Entry 7RIY (X-ray diffraction, 3.70 A resolution); this record covers chains A and F of the 13 polymer chains in the assembly.

== Chain A ==
Name: DNA-directed RNA polymerase II subunit RPB1
Source organism: Saccharomyces cerevisiae (strain ATCC 204508 / S288c)
Notes: EC 2.7.7.6
Reference sequence: P04050 (RPB1_YEAST); numbering as in UniProt (aligned over 1-1733)
Chain sequence (1733 residues; each row starts with the number of its first residue):
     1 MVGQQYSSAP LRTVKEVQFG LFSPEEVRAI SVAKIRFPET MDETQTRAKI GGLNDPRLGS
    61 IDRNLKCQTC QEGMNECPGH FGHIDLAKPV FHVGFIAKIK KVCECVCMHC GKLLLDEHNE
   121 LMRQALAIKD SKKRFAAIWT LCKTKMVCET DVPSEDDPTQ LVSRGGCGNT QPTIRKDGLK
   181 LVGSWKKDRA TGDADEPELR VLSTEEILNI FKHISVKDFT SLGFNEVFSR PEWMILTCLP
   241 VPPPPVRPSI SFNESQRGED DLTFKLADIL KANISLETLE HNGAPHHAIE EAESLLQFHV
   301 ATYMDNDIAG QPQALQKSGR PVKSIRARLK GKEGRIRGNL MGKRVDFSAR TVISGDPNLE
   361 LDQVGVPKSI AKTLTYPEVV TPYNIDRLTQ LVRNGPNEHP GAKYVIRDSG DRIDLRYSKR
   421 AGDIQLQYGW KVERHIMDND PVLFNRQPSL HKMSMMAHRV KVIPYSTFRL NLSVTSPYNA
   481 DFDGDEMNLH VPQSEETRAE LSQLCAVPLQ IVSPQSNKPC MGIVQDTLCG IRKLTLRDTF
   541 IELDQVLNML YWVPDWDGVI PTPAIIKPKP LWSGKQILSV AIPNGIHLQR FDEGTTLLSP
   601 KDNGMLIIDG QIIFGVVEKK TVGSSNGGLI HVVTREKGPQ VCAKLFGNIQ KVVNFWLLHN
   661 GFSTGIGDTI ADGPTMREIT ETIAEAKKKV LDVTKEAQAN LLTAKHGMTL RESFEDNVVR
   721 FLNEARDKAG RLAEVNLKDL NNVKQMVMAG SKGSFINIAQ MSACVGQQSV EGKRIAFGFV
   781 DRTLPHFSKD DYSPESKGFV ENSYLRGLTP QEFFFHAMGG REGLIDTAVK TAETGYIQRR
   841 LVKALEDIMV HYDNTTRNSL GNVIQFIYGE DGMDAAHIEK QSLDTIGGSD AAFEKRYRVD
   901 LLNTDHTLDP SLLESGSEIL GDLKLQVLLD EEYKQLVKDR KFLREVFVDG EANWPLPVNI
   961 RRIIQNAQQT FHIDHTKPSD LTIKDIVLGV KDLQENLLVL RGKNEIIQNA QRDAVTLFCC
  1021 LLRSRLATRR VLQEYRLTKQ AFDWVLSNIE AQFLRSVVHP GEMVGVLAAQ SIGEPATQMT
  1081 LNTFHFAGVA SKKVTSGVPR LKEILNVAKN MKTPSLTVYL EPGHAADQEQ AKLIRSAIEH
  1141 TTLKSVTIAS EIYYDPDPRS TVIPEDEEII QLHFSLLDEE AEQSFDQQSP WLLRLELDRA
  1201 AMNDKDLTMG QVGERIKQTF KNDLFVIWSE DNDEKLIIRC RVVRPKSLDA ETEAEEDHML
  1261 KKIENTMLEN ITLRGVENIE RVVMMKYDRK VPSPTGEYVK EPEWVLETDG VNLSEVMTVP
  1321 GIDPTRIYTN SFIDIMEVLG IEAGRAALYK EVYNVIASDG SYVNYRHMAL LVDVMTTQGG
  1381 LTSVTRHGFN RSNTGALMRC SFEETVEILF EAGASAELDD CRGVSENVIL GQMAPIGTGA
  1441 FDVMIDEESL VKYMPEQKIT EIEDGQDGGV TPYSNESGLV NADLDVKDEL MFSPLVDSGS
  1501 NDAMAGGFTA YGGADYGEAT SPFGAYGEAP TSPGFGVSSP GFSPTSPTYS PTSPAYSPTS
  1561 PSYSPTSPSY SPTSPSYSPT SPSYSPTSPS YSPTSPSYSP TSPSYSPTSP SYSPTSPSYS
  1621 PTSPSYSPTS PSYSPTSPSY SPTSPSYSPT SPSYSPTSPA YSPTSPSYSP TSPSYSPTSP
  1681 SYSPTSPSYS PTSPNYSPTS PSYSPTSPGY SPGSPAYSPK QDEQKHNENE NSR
Unresolved in the structure: 1-2, 154-160, 187-198, 250-256, 1082-1091, 1177-1187, 1244-1256, 1447-1733
Ion coordination: Zn2+ site 1: Cys67, Cys70, Cys77, His80; Zn2+ site 2: Cys107, Cys110, Cys167; Mg2+: Asp483, Asp485 (shared with 1 residue of chain R)
Small-molecule neighbours: 5N0 (3-({3-[(3-{[4-({4-[(4-{[4-({(2R)-2-amino-4-[(1-methyl-4-{[1-methyl-4-({1-methyl-4-[(1-methyl-1H-imidazole-2-carbonyl)amino]-1H-imidazole-2-carbonyl}amino)-1H-pyrrole-2-carbonyl]amino}-1H-pyrrole-2-carbonyl)amino]butanoyl}amino)-1-methyl-1H-imidazole-2-carbonyl]amino}-1-methyl-1H-pyrrole-2-carbonyl)amino]-1-methyl-1H-pyrrole-2-carbonyl}amino)-1-methyl-1H-pyrrole-2-carbonyl]amino}propyl)(methyl)amino]propyl}carbamoyl)benzoic acid): Arg1386, His1387, Arg1391

== Chain F ==
Name: DNA-directed RNA polymerases I, II, and III subunit RPABC2
Source organism: Saccharomyces cerevisiae (strain ATCC 204508 / S288c)
Reference sequence: P20435 (RPAB2_YEAST); residues 1-155 here = UniProt positions 1-155
Chain sequence (155 residues; numbered 1 to 155; the number before each row is that of its first residue):
     1 MSDYEEAFND GNENFEDFDV EHFSDEETYE EKPQFKDGET TDANGKTIVT GGNGPEDFQQ
    61 HEQIRRKTLK EKAIPKDQRA TTPYMTKYER ARILGTRALQ ISMNAPVFVD LEGETDPLRI
   121 AMKELAEKKI PLVIRRYLPD GSFEDWSVEE LIVDL
Unresolved in the structure: 1-68, 155

== How chain A and chain F interact ==
Residue-residue contacts (55; chain A residue first):
  Val379(A) with Ser102(F)
  Val380(A) with Asn104(F)
  Thr381(A) with Ser102(F)
  Pro382(A) with Asn104(F)
  Tyr383(A) with Val107(F); Leu111(F), hydrophobic; Thr115(F)
  Tyr428(A) with Asn104(F)
  Glu495(A) with Ala98(F); Pro117(F)
  Glu496(A) with Gly95(F); Leu99(F)
  Ala499(A) with Ala91(F); Gly95(F); Leu118(F), hydrophobic
  Ser502(A) with Leu118(F)
  Gln503(A) with Arg90(F), hydrogen bond
  Leu504(A) with Lys87(F); Ala91(F), hydrophobic
  His851(A) with Pro139(F)
  Tyr852(A) with Thr81(F); Glu89(F), hydrogen bond; Arg136(F); Tyr137(F); Leu138(F), hydrophobic
  Arg857(A) with Pro139(F)
  Arg1001(A) with Ala80(F); Thr81(F); Thr82(F); Pro83(F)
  Leu1054(A) with Tyr84(F)
  Arg1055(A) with Asp154(F), salt bridge
  His1059(A) with Thr86(F); Lys87(F)
  Pro1060(A) with Thr86(F); Tyr88(F)
  Gly1061(A) with Tyr88(F)
  Glu1062(A) with Tyr88(F), hydrogen bond
  Gly1437(A) with Tyr88(F)
  Thr1438(A) with Arg92(F), hydrogen bond (backbone-side chain)
  Gly1439(A) with Arg92(F)
  Phe1441(A) with Glu89(F); Ile134(F), hydrophobic; Arg135(F)
  Asp1442(A) with Val133(F); Ile134(F); Arg135(F), hydrogen bond (backbone-backbone)
  Val1443(A) with Leu132(F), hydrophobic; Val133(F); Ile134(F), hydrophobic
  Met1444(A) with Leu132(F); Val133(F), hydrogen bond (backbone-backbone); Arg135(F), hydrogen bond
  Ile1445(A) with Val133(F)
  Asp1446(A) with Pro131(F)
Also at the interface, not in a pair above, chain A (37 interface residues in all): Arg498, Asp853, Gly1002, Ala1051, Met1433, Ala1440
Also at the interface, not in a pair above, chain F (37 interface residues in all): Ile93, Leu94, Thr96, Ile101, Asp116

== In short ==
Chain A and chain F each contribute 37 residues to their interface; the contacts include 7 hydrogen bonds and
1 salt bridge. Polar pairs include Arg1055(A)-Asp154(F), Gln503(A)-Arg90(F) and Tyr852(A)-Glu89(F). Ligands of
chain A: compound 5N0. The Mg2+ site is built by Asp483(A) and Asp485(A).
Chain A is DNA-directed RNA polymerase II subunit RPB1 and chain F is DNA-directed RNA polymerases I, II, and
III subunit RPABC2, both from Saccharomyces cerevisiae (strain ATCC 204508 / S288c); the structure, RNA
polymerase II elongation complex with hairpin polyamide Py-Im 1, scaffold 2 soaked with UTP, was determined by
X-ray diffraction, deposited together with 7RIM, 7RIP, 7RIQ, 7RIW and 7RIX.
